PDB entry 6FAR | X-ray diffraction, 1.30 A resolution | chain A

== Chain A ==
Molecule: Glycosyl hydrolase family 71
From: Bacteroides xylanisolvens XB1A
Reference sequence: D6D1V7 (D6D1V7_9BACE); residue numbers follow UniProt; this construct covers 17-380
Sequence (385 residues; row label = number of the first residue in the row; numbers below 1 keep their minus sign (Met-4 is residue -4)):
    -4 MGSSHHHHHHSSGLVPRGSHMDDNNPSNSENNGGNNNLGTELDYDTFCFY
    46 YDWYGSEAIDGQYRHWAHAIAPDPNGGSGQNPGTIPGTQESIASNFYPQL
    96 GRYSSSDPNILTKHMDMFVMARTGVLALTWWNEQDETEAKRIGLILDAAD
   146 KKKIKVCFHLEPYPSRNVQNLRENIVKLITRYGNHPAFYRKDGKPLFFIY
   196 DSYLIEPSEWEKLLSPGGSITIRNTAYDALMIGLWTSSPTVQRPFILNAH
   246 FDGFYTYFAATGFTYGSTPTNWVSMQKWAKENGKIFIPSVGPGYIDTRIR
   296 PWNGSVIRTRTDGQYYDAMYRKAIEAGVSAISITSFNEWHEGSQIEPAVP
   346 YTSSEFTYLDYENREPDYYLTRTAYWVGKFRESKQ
Disordered / not traced: -4 to 33, 380
Sequence notes: initiating methionine (-4); expression tag (-3 to 16)
Ligand contacts: alpha-D-mannopyranose / Mannoimidazole: Tyr46, Trp48, His60, His63, Trp126, His154, Glu156, Pro157, Tyr195, Tyr252, Phe253, Ile294, Arg295, Glu333, His335, Glu336
Reported in the primary citation:
  - binding site for Mannoimidazole: Tyr252, Glu336
  - catalytic residues: Glu336
  - catalytic residues: Glu333 (proposed by the authors, not directly observed)

== Overview ==
Bound to chain A: alpha-D-mannopyranose / Mannoimidazole. The paper reports catalytic residues Glu336 and
Glu333; a binding site for Mannoimidazole at Tyr252 and Glu336.
Chain A is Glycosyl hydrolase family 71 (Bacteroides xylanisolvens XB1A); the structure, Structure of the GH99
endo-alpha-mannanase from Bacteroides xylanisolvens in complex with mannose-alpha-1,3-mannoimidazole, was
determined by X-ray diffraction (same publication as 6FAM).
